Entry 1J4Q (solution NMR); this record covers chains A and B.

== Chain A ==
Protein: Protein kinase SPK1
Source organism: Saccharomyces cerevisiae
Notes: EC 2.7.1.-; fragment: n-terminal fha domain (fha1)
UniProtKB: P22216 (RAD53_YEAST); numbering as in UniProt (aligned over 14-164)
Chain sequence (151 residues; numbered 14 to 164; the number before each row is that of its first residue):
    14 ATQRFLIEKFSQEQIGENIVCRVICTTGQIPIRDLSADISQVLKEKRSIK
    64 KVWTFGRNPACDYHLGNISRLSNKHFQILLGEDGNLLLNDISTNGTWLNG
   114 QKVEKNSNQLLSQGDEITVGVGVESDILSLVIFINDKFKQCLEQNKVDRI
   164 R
Curated features (UniProtKB/Swiss-Prot):
  - modified residue: Ser24 (Phosphoserine)
From the paper describing this entry:
  - specificity-determining residues: Ser82 (proposed by the authors, not directly observed)

== Chain B ==
Protein: DNA repair protein RAD9
UniProtKB: P14737 (RAD9_YEAST); residues 165-177 here correspond to UniProt positions 188-200 (UniProt number = residue number + 23)
Chain sequence (13 residues; row label = number of the first residue in the row):
   165 SLEVTEADATFVQ
Construct notes: modified residue (169)
Modified / non-standard residues: Thr169 (phosphothreonine; TPO)

== Interface between chain A and chain B ==
Residue-residue contacts (16):
  Arg70(A) with Thr169(B)
  Ser82(A) with Thr169(B); Glu170(B)
  Arg83(A) with Thr169(B); Glu170(B); Asp172(B)
  Leu84(A) with Thr169(B)
  Ser85(A) with Thr169(B)
  Asn86(A) with Thr169(B)
  Thr106(A) with Thr169(B); Ala171(B)
  Asn107(A) with Glu170(B); Ala171(B); Asp172(B)
  Val134(A) with Asp172(B)
  Gly135(A) with Asp172(B)
The authors on this interface:
  - interface residues, chain A: Ser82(A), Arg83(A), Ser85(A), Thr106(A), Asn107(A)

== Overview ==
Chain A and chain B form an interface of 10 and 4 residues respectively. The paper reports interface residues
Ser82(A), Arg83(A) and Ser85(A) among others; the specificity determinant Ser82(A).
Here chain A is Protein kinase SPK1 (Saccharomyces cerevisiae) and chain B is DNA repair protein RAD9. Entry
1J4Q (NMR structure of the FHA1 domain of RAD53 in complex with a RAD9-derived phosphothreonine (at T192) ...)
was determined by solution NMR, deposited together with 1J4P, 1K3N and 1K3Q.
